Entry 9F9W (electron microscopy, 3.00 A resolution); this record covers chains A and B of the 7 polymer chains in the assembly.

Chain A (and B):
Protein: Large T antigen
Source organism: Betapolyomavirus macacae
Notes: EC 3.6.4.-; chain B of this document is another copy of the same molecule, construct and numbering; everything in this record applies to it too
UniProtKB: P03070 (LT_SV40); residues 266-627 here = UniProt positions 266-627
Sequence (362 residues; each row starts with the number of its first residue):
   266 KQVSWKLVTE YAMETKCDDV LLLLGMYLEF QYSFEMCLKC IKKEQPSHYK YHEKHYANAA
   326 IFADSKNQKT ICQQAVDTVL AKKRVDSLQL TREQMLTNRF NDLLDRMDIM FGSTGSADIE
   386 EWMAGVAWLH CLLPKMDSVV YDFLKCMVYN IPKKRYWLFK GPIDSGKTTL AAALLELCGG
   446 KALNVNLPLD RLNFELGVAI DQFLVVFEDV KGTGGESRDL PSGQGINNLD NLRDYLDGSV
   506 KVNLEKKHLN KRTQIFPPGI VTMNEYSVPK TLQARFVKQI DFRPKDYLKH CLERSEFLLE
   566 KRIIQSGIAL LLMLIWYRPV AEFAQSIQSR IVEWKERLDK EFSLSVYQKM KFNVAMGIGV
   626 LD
Curated features (UniProtKB/Swiss-Prot):
  - binding site (Zn(2+)): Cys302, Cys305, His313, His317
  - binding site (ATP): Gly426 to Thr433
Small-molecule neighbours: ATP (adenosine-5'-triphosphate): Trp393, Leu397, Pro427, Ile428, Asp429, Ser430, Gly431, Lys432, Thr433, Thr434, Glu473, Asp474, Asn529, Arg548, Pro549, Lys550, Leu553, Lys554, Leu557, Leu564

How chain A and chain B interact:
Pairs across the interface - 62 pairs, chain A then chain B:
  Asp284(A) - Arg349(B)  salt bridge
  Leu286(A) - Ala346(B)
  Leu287(A) - Arg349(B)
  Leu287(A) - Leu353(B)  hydrophobic
  Gly290(A) - Ala346(B)
  Gly290(A) - Val350(B)
  Met291(A) - Val350(B)
  Met291(A) - Gln354(B)  hydrogen bond
  Leu293(A) - Thr343(B)
  Glu294(A) - Val350(B)
  Gln310(A) - Gln354(B)
  Ala328(A) - Lys271(B)
  Asp329(A) - Lys271(B)  salt bridge
  Ser330(A) - Gln339(B)  hydrogen bond (backbone-side chain)
  Lys331(A) - Gln267(B)  hydrogen bond
  Lys331(A) - Trp270(B)
  Lys331(A) - Gln339(B)
  Gln333(A) - Gln339(B)  hydrogen bond
  Lys334(A) - Asp342(B)
  Ile428(A) - Ala539(B)  hydrophobic
  Asp429(A) - Lys418(B)  salt bridge
  Thr433(A) - Ser504(B)
  Ala437(A) - Ser504(B)
  Lys446(A) - Thr518(B)
  Ala447(A) - Asn508(B)  hydrogen bond (backbone-side chain)
  Asn449(A) - Tyr500(B)  hydrogen bond
  Asn451(A) - Asn496(B)  hydrogen bond (side chain-backbone)
  Pro453(A) - Leu454(B)  hydrophobic
  Arg456(A) - Leu454(B)  hydrogen bond (side chain-backbone)
  Arg456(A) - Asp455(B)  hydrogen bond (side chain-backbone)
  Arg456(A) - Arg456(B)
  Arg456(A) - Asn458(B)  hydrogen bond
  Phe459(A) - Lys516(B)
  Glu460(A) - Asn508(B)  hydrogen bond
  Glu460(A) - Lys516(B)  salt bridge
  Val463(A) - Asn508(B)
  Val463(A) - Lys516(B)
  Glu473(A) - Asp499(B)
  Asp474(A) - Arg498(B)  salt bridge
  Lys476(A) - Asn492(B)  hydrogen bond (side chain-backbone)
  Lys476(A) - Asp495(B)  salt bridge
  Lys476(A) - Asn496(B)  hydrogen bond
  Asp484(A) - Pro534(B)
  Asp484(A) - Lys535(B)  salt bridge
  Leu485(A) - Thr536(B)
  Pro486(A) - Asp495(B)
  Pro486(A) - Arg498(B)
  Lys511(A) - Asn515(B)
  Lys512(A) - Lys511(B)  hydrogen bond (side chain-backbone)
  Lys512(A) - Leu514(B)  hydrogen bond (side chain-backbone)
  Lys512(A) - Asn515(B)  hydrogen bond (backbone-side chain)
  His513(A) - His513(B)
  Tyr531(A) - Arg498(B)  hydrogen bond
  Leu564(A) - Ile416(B)  hydrophobic
  Leu564(A) - Pro417(B)
  Arg567(A) - Asn415(B)  hydrogen bond (side chain-backbone)
  Arg567(A) - Pro417(B)
  Arg567(A) - Gly503(B)  hydrogen bond (side chain-backbone)
  Arg567(A) - Ile520(B)
  Gln570(A) - Pro417(B)
  Gln570(A) - Gly503(B)
  Gln570(A) - Ser504(B)  hydrogen bond (side chain-backbone)
Also at the interface, not in a pair above, chain A (46 interface residues in all): Leu289, Gln296, Asn332, Leu448, Leu514, Glu565
Also at the interface, not in a pair above, chain B (44 interface residues in all): Leu457, Leu497, Val505, Lys506, Val533

Overview:
The interface between chain A and chain B involves 46 residues on one side and 44 on the other, with 20
hydrogen bonds and 7 salt bridges. Polar contacts include Asp284(A)-Arg349(B), Asp329(A)-Lys271(B) and
Asp429(A)-Lys418(B). Bound to chain A: ATP.
Chain A and chain B are both Large T antigen (Betapolyomavirus macacae); the structure, Active SV40 LTAg
complex with DNA (3D variability component_001, frame_019), was determined by electron microscopy together
with 9EVH, 9EVP, 9F3T, 9F3U, 9F5I, 9F73 and 14 further entries from the same study.
